PDB entry 1IBK | X-ray diffraction, 3.31 A resolution | chains A and M of the 22 polymer chains in the assembly

[Chain A]
Molecule: 16S ribosomal RNA
From: Thermus thermophilus
Sequence (1522 nucleotides; row label = number of the first residue in the row; note: 42 numbers in that range are skipped by the numbering (no residue carries them; nothing is unmodelled there); a row labelled like 190A-190L holds insertion residues (190A, then the next letters in order); numbering starts at 0):
     0 UUUGUUGGAG AGUUUGAUCC UGGCUCAGGG UGAACGCUGG CGGCGUGCCU AAGACAUGCA
    60 AGUCGUGCGG G
    73 CCGCGGGGUU UU
    88 ACUCCG
    95 UGGUC
   101 AGCGGCGGAC GGGUGAGUAA CGCGUGGGU
  129A G
   130 ACCUACCCGG AAGAGGGGGA CAACCCGGGG AAACUCGGGC UAAUCCCCCA UGUGGACCCG
   190 C
190A-190L CCCUUGGGGUGU
   191 GUCCAAAGGG CUUU
   216 GCCCGCUUCC GGAUGGGCCC GCGUCCCAUC AGCUAGUUGG UGGGGUAAUG GCCCACCAAG
   276 GCGACGACGG GUAGCCGGUC UGAGAGGAUG GCCGGCCACA GGGGCACUGA GACACGGGCC
   336 CCACUCCUAC GGGAGGCAGC AGUUAGGAAU CUUCCGCAAU GGGCGCAAGC CUGACGGAGC
   396 GACGCCGCUU GGAGGAAGAA GCCCUUCGGG GUGUAAACUC CUGAA
   442 CCCGGGACGA AACCCCCGAC GA
   474 GGGGACUGAC GGUACCGGG
   494 GUAAUAGCGC CGGCCAACUC CGUGCCAGCA GCCGCGGUAA UACGGAGGGC GCGAGCGUUA
   554 CCCGGAUUCA CUGGGCGUAA AGGGCGUGUA GGCGGCCUGG GGCGUCCCAU GUGAAAGACC
   614 ACGGCUCAAC CGUGGGGGAG CGUGGGAUAC GCUCAGGCUA GACGGUGGGA GAGGGUGGUG
   674 GAAUUCCCGG AGUAGCGGUG AAAUGCGCAG AUACCGGGAG GAACGCCGAU GGCGAAGGCA
   734 GCCACCUGGU CCACCCGUGA CGCUGAGGCG CGAAAGCGUG GGGAGCAAAC CGGAUUAGAU
   794 ACCCGGGUAG UCCACGCCCU AAACGAUGCG CGCUAGGUCU CUGGGUCU
   848 CCUGGGGGCC GAAGCUAACG CGUUAAGCGC GCCGCCUGGG GAGUACGGCC GCAAGGCUGA
   908 AACUCAAAGG AAUUGACGGG GGCCCGCACA AGCGGUGGAG CAUGUGGUUU AAUUCGAAGC
   968 AACGCGAAGA ACCUUACCAG GCCUUGACAU GCUAGG
 1003A G
  1004 AACCCGGGUG AAAGCCUGGG GUGCCCC
1030A-1030D GCGA
  1031 GGGGAGCCCU AGCACAGGUG CUGCAUGGCC GUCGUCAGCU CGUGCCGUGA GGUGUUGGGU
  1091 UAAGUCCCGC AACGAGCGCA ACCCCCGCCG UUAGUUGCCA GCGGUUCGGC CGGGCACUCU
  1151 AACGGGACUG CCCGCGAAA
  1171 GCGGGAGGAA GGAGGGGACG ACGUCUGGUC AGCAUGGCCC UUACGGCCUG GGCGACACAC
  1231 GUGCUACAAU GCCCACUACA AAGCGAUGCC ACCCGGCAAC GGGGAGCUAA UCGCAAAAAG
  1291 GUGGGCCCAG UUCGGAUUGG GGUCUGCAAC CCGACCCCAU GAAGCCGGAA UCGCUAGUAA
  1351 UCGCGGAUCA G
 1361A C
  1362 CAUGCCGCGG UGAAUACGUU CCCGGGCCUU GUACACACCG CCCGUCACGC CAUGGGAGCG
  1422 GGCUCUACCC GAAGUCGCCG GG
  1446 AGCCUACGGG
  1459 CAGGCGCCGA GGGUAGGGCC CGUGACUGGG GCGAAGUCGU AACAAGGUAG CUGUACCGGA
  1519 AGGUGCGGCU GGAUCACCUC CUUUCU
Disordered / not traced: 0-4, 1534-1544
Bound ions: Mg2+ site 1: U12, G22; Mg2+ site 2: U12, C526, A914; Mg2+ site 3 near G15 (its only coordinating residue here); Mg2+ site 4 near G21 (its only coordinating residue here); Mg2+ site 5: G61, U62, G105; Mg2+ site 6: G69, G70, U98; Mg2+ site 7: A109, G331; Mg2+ site 8: A116, G117, G289; Mg2+ site 9: C174, C175; Mg2+ site 10: G181, U182; Mg2+ site 11: U182, G183; Mg2+ site 12 near A195 (its only coordinating residue here); 64 more Mg2+ sites not listed
Residues lining bound ligands: paromomycin (PAR): C1404, G1405, U1406, C1407, A1408, C1409, G1489, C1490, G1491, A1492, A1493, G1494, U1495, C1496

[Chain M]
Molecule: 30S ribosomal protein S13
From: Thermus thermophilus
Amino-acid sequence (126 residues; numbered 1 to 126; the number before each row is that of its first residue):
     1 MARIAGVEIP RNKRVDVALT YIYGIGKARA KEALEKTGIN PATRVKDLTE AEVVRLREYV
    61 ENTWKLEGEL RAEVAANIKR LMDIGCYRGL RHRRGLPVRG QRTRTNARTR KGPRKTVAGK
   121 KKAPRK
Disordered / not traced: 1

[How chain A and chain M interact]
Pairs across the interface (100):
  G947(A) - Arg108(M)  phosphate contact
  G947(A) - Thr109(M)  phosphate contact
  C948(A) - Asn106(M)  phosphate contact
  C948(A) - Ala107(M)  hydrogen bond to the phosphate
  C948(A) - Arg108(M)  hydrogen bond to the phosphate
  C948(A) - Thr109(M)  hydrogen bond to the phosphate
  A949(A) - Gln101(M)  phosphate contact
  A949(A) - Arg102(M)  phosphate contact
  A949(A) - Asn106(M)  hydrogen bond to the base
  U950(A) - Arg102(M)  salt bridge to the phosphate
  U950(A) - Thr105(M)  hydrogen bond to the base
  U950(A) - Asn106(M)  base contact
  G951(A) - Arg102(M)  salt bridge to the phosphate
  G951(A) - Thr105(M)  base contact
  G951(A) - Lys126(M)  hydrogen bond to the base
  U952(A) - Arg104(M)  hydrogen bond to the base
  U952(A) - Thr105(M)  base contact
  U952(A) - Arg125(M)  base contact
  U952(A) - Lys126(M)  hydrogen bond to the sugar
  G953(A) - Arg104(M)  hydrogen bond to the base
  G953(A) - Ala123(M)  hydrogen bond to the sugar
  G953(A) - Pro124(M)  sugar contact
  G953(A) - Arg125(M)  sugar contact
  G953(A) - Lys126(M)  sugar contact
  G954(A) - Arg104(M)  hydrogen bond to the base
  G954(A) - Lys120(M)  salt bridge to the phosphate
  A965(A) - Pro124(M)  base contact
  A969(A) - Pro124(M)  base contact
  A969(A) - Lys126(M)  base contact
  C970(A) - Lys126(M)  base contact
  A1225(A) - Arg102(M)  phosphate contact
  A1225(A) - Thr103(M)  sugar contact
  C1226(A) - Arg91(M)  salt bridge to the phosphate
  C1226(A) - Leu96(M)  sugar contact
  C1226(A) - Thr103(M)  hydrogen bond to the phosphate
  C1226(A) - Arg104(M)  base contact
  C1226(A) - Lys111(M)  hydrogen bond to the phosphate
  A1227(A) - Lys111(M)  phosphate contact
  A1227(A) - Lys115(M)  hydrogen bond to the sugar
  A1227(A) - Val117(M)  sugar contact
  C1228(A) - Arg104(M)  hydrogen bond to the base
  C1228(A) - Arg108(M)  salt bridge to the phosphate
  C1228(A) - Lys111(M)  salt bridge to the phosphate
  C1228(A) - Pro113(M)  phosphate contact
  C1228(A) - Arg114(M)  phosphate contact
  C1228(A) - Lys115(M)  hydrogen bond to the phosphate
  C1228(A) - Thr116(M)  hydrogen bond to the phosphate
  C1228(A) - Val117(M)  hydrogen bond to the sugar
  A1229(A) - Arg104(M)  base contact
  A1229(A) - Thr105(M)  base contact
  A1229(A) - Arg114(M)  salt bridge to the phosphate
  A1229(A) - Thr116(M)  hydrogen bond to the phosphate
  A1229(A) - Arg125(M)  hydrogen bond to the sugar
  C1230(A) - Thr105(M)  base contact
  C1230(A) - Arg125(M)  hydrogen bond to the sugar
  C1230(A) - Lys126(M)  base contact
  G1295(A) - Arg14(M)  sugar contact
  C1296(A) - Arg14(M)  sugar contact
  C1296(A) - Arg44(M)  salt bridge to the phosphate
  C1297(A) - Lys13(M)  salt bridge to the phosphate
  C1297(A) - Arg44(M)  salt bridge to the phosphate
  U1302(A) - Lys13(M)  salt bridge to the phosphate
  U1302(A) - Arg14(M)  base contact
  U1302(A) - Val17(M)  phosphate contact
  A1306(A) - Thr109(M)  hydrogen bond to the sugar
  U1307(A) - Gln101(M)  hydrogen bond to the phosphate
  U1307(A) - Thr109(M)  sugar contact
  U1307(A) - Arg110(M)  phosphate contact
  U1308(A) - His92(M)  hydrogen bond to the phosphate
  U1308(A) - Pro97(M)  phosphate contact
  U1308(A) - Val98(M)  hydrogen bond to the phosphate
  U1308(A) - Arg99(M)  base contact
  U1308(A) - Gln101(M)  hydrogen bond to the phosphate
  U1308(A) - Arg110(M)  salt bridge to the phosphate
  G1309(A) - Val74(M)  sugar contact
  G1309(A) - Asn77(M)  hydrogen bond to the sugar
  G1309(A) - Ile78(M)  sugar contact
  G1309(A) - Arg88(M)  salt bridge to the phosphate
  G1309(A) - His92(M)  salt bridge to the phosphate
  G1309(A) - Arg99(M)  salt bridge to the phosphate
  G1310(A) - Asn77(M)  phosphate contact
  G1310(A) - Arg88(M)  salt bridge to the phosphate
  C1320(A) - Tyr87(M)  sugar contact
  C1321(A) - Tyr87(M)  sugar contact
  C1322(A) - Gly100(M)  sugar contact
  G1323(A) - Gly100(M)  phosphate contact
  C1328(A) - Ala28(M)  phosphate contact
  C1328(A) - Arg29(M)  sugar contact
  A1329(A) - Tyr23(M)  phosphate contact
  A1329(A) - Gly24(M)  phosphate contact
  A1329(A) - Ile25(M)  phosphate contact
  A1329(A) - Gly26(M)  hydrogen bond to the phosphate
  A1329(A) - Ala28(M)  phosphate contact
  A1329(A) - Arg29(M)  hydrogen bond to the phosphate
  A1329(A) - Leu70(M)  sugar contact
  U1330(A) - Ile22(M)  phosphate contact
  U1330(A) - Tyr23(M)  phosphate contact
  U1330(A) - Ile25(M)  hydrogen bond to the phosphate
  U1330(A) - Gly26(M)  phosphate contact
  G1331(A) - Tyr23(M)  phosphate contact
Other interface residues (no listed pair), chain A (37 interface residues in all): A946, G1231, U1301
Other interface residues (no listed pair), chain M (51 interface residues in all): Thr20, Tyr21, Lys27, Arg80, Leu81, Gly112

[In short]
37 residues of chain A and 51 residues of chain M are in contact; the contacts include 30 hydrogen bonds and
16 salt bridges. Polar pairs include A949(A)-Asn106(M), U950(A)-Thr105(M) and G951(A)-Lys126(M). Chain A binds
paromomycin. U12(A) and G22(A) coordinate Mg2+ site 1.
Here chain A is 16S ribosomal RNA and chain M is 30S ribosomal protein S13, both from Thermus thermophilus.
Entry 1IBK (Structure of the thermus thermophilus 30S ribosomal subunit in complex with the antibiotic
paromomycin) was determined by X-ray diffraction together with 1IBL and 1IBM from the same study.
